PDB entry 8I6Q | electron microscopy, 4.23 A resolution (low resolution: residue-level contacts below are approximate; hydrogen-bond / salt-bridge calls are withheld) | chains A and C of the 4 polymer chains in the assembly

Chain A (and C):
Protein: Cell division protein FtsX
Source organism: Pseudomonas aeruginosa
Notes: chain C of this document is another copy of the same molecule, construct and numbering; everything in this record applies to it too
UniProt: A0A072ZG76 (A0A072ZG76_PSEAI); residues 1-335 here = UniProt positions 1-335
Amino-acid sequence (335 residues; numbered 1 to 335; the number before each row is that of its first residue):
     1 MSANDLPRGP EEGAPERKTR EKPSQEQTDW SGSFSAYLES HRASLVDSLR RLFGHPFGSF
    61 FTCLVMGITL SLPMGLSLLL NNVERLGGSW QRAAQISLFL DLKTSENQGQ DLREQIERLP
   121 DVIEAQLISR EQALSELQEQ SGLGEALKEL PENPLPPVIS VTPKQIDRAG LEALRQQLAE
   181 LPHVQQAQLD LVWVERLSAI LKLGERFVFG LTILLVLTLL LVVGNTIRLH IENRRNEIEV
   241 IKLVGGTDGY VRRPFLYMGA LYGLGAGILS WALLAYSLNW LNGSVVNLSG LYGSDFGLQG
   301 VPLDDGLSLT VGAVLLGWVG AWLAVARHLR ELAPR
Not modelled in the structure: 1-34, 84-189, 284-295, 334-335 (chain C: 1-32, 88-189, 285-297, 333-335)

Interface between chain A and chain C:
Pairs across the interface (8):
  Asp190(A) with Asp190(C); Leu191(C); Val192(C); Trp193(C); Val194(C)
  Leu191(A) with Asp190(C); Val192(C)
  Val192(A) with Asp190(C)
Also at the interface, not in a pair above, chain A (4 interface residues in all): Asn225
Also at the interface, not in a pair above, chain C (6 interface residues in all): Asn225

In short:
4 residues of chain A and 6 residues of chain C are in contact.
Both chains are Cell division protein FtsX (Pseudomonas aeruginosa). Entry 8I6Q (Cryo-EM structure of
Pseudomonas aeruginosa FtsE(WT)X complex in peptidisc) was determined by electron microscopy, deposited
together with 8I6O, 8I6R and 8I6S.
